Entry 8BAA (electron microscopy, 4.20 A resolution (low resolution: residue-level contacts below are approximate; hydrogen-bond / salt-bridge calls are withheld)); this record covers chains S and T of the 22 polymer chains in the assembly.

[Chain S (and T)]
Molecule: Co-chaperonin GroES
From: Escherichia coli (strain K12)
Notes: chain T of this document is another copy of the same molecule, construct and numbering; everything in this record applies to it too
Reference sequence: P0A6F9 (CH10_ECOLI); residues 1-97 here = UniProt positions 1-97
Sequence (97 residues; each row starts with the number of its first residue):
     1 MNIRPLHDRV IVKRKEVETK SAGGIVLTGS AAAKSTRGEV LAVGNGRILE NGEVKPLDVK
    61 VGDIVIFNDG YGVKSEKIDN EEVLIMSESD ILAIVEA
Curated features (UniProtKB/Swiss-Prot):
  - modified residue: Lys34 (N6-succinyllysine)

[Interface between chain S and chain T]
Pairs across the interface - 28 pairs, chain S then chain T:
  Thr36(S) - Glu76(T)
  Arg37(S) - Glu76(T)
  Arg37(S) - Lys77(T)
  Arg47(S) - Ile48(T)
  Glu50(S) - Asn51(T)
  Asp58(S) - Leu6(T)
  Asp58(S) - His7(T)
  Ile66(S) - Ile3(T)
  Ile66(S) - Glu76(T)
  Asn68(S) - Lys74(T)
  Glu88(S) - Leu6(T)
  Ser89(S) - Arg9(T)
  Ile91(S) - Leu6(T)
  Leu92(S) - Leu6(T)
  Leu92(S) - Arg9(T)
  Leu92(S) - Ile85(T)
  Ala93(S) - Ile3(T)
  Ala93(S) - Arg4(T)
  Ala93(S) - Pro5(T)
  Ala93(S) - Leu6(T)
  Ile94(S) - Ile3(T)
  Ile94(S) - Arg4(T)
  Val95(S) - Met1(T)
  Val95(S) - Ile3(T)
  Glu96(S) - Met1(T)
  Glu96(S) - Asn2(T)
  Glu96(S) - Arg4(T)
  Ala97(S) - Met1(T)
Interface residues without a listed pair, chain S (19 interface residues in all): Gly52, Lys55, Val59
Interface residues without a listed pair, chain T (15 interface residues in all): Ile78

[Overview]
19 residues of chain S and 15 residues of chain T are in contact.
Chain S and chain T are both Co-chaperonin GroES (Escherichia coli (strain K12)); the structure, CryoEM
structure of GroEL-GroES-ADP.AlF3-Rubisco, class II, was determined by electron microscopy.
